PDB entry 8FMR | X-ray diffraction, 3.24 A resolution | chains A and B of the 3 polymer chains in the assembly

Chain A:
Name: Troponin C, slow skeletal and cardiac muscles
Source organism: Homo sapiens
Reference sequence: P63316 (TNNC1_HUMAN); numbering as in UniProt (aligned over 1-161)
Chain sequence (164 residues; row label = number of the first residue in the row; numbers below 1 keep their minus sign (Gln-2 is residue -2)):
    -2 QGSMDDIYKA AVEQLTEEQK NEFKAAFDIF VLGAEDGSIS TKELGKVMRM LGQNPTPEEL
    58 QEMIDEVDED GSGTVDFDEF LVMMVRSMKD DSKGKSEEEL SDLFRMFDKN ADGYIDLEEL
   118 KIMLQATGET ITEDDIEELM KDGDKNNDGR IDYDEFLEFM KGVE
Not modelled in the structure: -2 to 0, 86-90
Differences from the reference sequence: expression tag (-2 to 0); conflict Ser35 (Cys in P63316), Ser84 (Cys in P63316), Glu115 (Asp in P63316)
Bound ions: Ca2+ site 1: Asp65, Thr71, Glu76; Ca2+ site 2: Asp105, Asn107, Asp109, Tyr111, Asp113, Glu116; Ca2+ site 3: Asp141, Asn143, Asp145, Arg147, Glu152
Curated features (UniProtKB/Swiss-Prot):
  - binding site (Ca(2+)): Asp65, Asp67, Ser69, Thr71, Glu76, Asp105, Asn107, Asp109, Tyr111, Glu116, Asp141, Asn143, Asp145, Arg147, Glu152
  - modified residue: Met1 (N-acetylmethionine), Ser98 (Phosphoserine)
  - natural variant: Ala8 (A8V: In CMH13), Leu29 (L29Q: In CMH13), Glu134 (E134D: In CMH13), Asp145 (D145E: In CMH13), Gly159 (G159D: In CMD1Z)

Chain B:
Name: Troponin T, cardiac muscle
Source organism: Homo sapiens
Reference sequence: P45379 (TNNT2_HUMAN); aligned to UniProt positions 193-297 over residues 183-287 (the alignment contains insertions or deletions, so no single offset holds)
Chain sequence (108 residues; numbered 180 to 287; the number before each row is that of its first residue):
   180 QGSHFGGYIQ KQAQTERKSG KRQTEREKKK ILAERRKVLA IDHLNEDQLR EKAKELWQSI
   240 YNLEAEKFDL QEKFKQQKYE INVLRNRIND NQKVSKTRGK AKVTGRWK
Not modelled in the structure: 180-204, 272-287
Differences from the reference sequence: expression tag (180-182)
Curated features (UniProtKB/Swiss-Prot):
  - modified residue: Thr194 (Phosphothreonine), Ser198 (Phosphoserine), Thr203 (Phosphothreonine)

Chain A / chain B interface:
Pairs across the interface (14; chain A residue first):
  Asp99(A) with Gln255(B)
  Arg102(A) with Gln255(B); Tyr258(B)
  Asp105(A) with Tyr258(B), hydrogen bond
  Ala108(A) with Tyr258(B), hydrophobic
  Asp109(A) with Asn261(B); Asn265(B), hydrogen bond (backbone-side chain)
  Gly110(A) with Asn265(B)
  Tyr111(A) with Asn265(B); Asp269(B), hydrogen bond
  Tyr150(A) with Val262(B), hydrophobic; Arg266(B)
  Asp151(A) with Arg266(B), salt bridge; Asn270(B)
Interface residues without a listed pair, chain A (10 interface residues in all): Phe101

Summary:
10 residues of chain A and 8 residues of chain B are in contact; the contacts include 3 hydrogen bonds and 1
salt bridge. Polar pairs include Asp151(A)-Arg266(B), Asp105(A)-Tyr258(B) and Asp109(A)-Asn265(B). Curated
annotation (UniProt) lists 15 Ca2+-binding residues on chain A.
Here chain A is Troponin C, slow skeletal and cardiac muscles and chain B is Troponin T, cardiac muscle, both
from Homo sapiens. Entry 8FMR (Complex structure of K210 deletion Troponin complex with ibandronate) was
determined by X-ray diffraction.
